Entry 9H6A (X-ray diffraction, 2.86 A resolution); this record covers chains A and B of the 4 polymer chains in the assembly.

# Chain A
Molecule: tRNA(fMet)-specific endonuclease VapC
Source organism: Escherichia coli KLY
Notes: EC 3.1.-.-
UniProt: Q84A22 (Q84A22_ECOLX); residue numbers follow UniProt; this construct covers 1-132
Sequence (132 residues; row label = number of the first residue in the row):
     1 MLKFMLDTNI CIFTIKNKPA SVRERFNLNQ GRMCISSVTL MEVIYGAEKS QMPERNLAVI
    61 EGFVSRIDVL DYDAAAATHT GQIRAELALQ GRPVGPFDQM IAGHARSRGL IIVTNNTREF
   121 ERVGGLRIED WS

# Chain B
Molecule: Antitoxin
Source organism: Escherichia coli KLY
UniProt: Q7B3V0 (Q7B3V0_ECOLX); numbering as in UniProt (aligned over 2-75)
Sequence (96 residues; numbered -20 to 75 plus 1 insertion-coded residue; 1 number in that range is skipped by the numbering (no residue carries it; nothing is unmodelled there); the number before each row is that of its first residue; numbers below 1 keep their minus sign (Met-20 is residue -20)):
   -20 MGSSHHHHHH SSGENLYFQG H
    1G M
     2 ETTVFLSNRS QAVRLPKAVA LPENVKRVEV IAVGRTRIIT PAGETWDEWF DGNSVSADFM
    62 DNREQPGMQE RESF
Unresolved in the structure: -20 to 0, 69-75
Differences from the reference sequence: initiating methionine (-20); expression tag (-19 to 0)

# Chain A / chain B interface
Residue-residue contacts (73; chain A residue first):
  Thr8(A) - Arg64(B)  hydrogen bond
  Asn9(A) - Arg64(B)
  Ile12(A) - Asp62(B)
  Ile12(A) - Asn63(B)
  Thr14(A) - Trp50(B)
  Thr14(A) - Phe51(B)
  Ile15(A) - Trp50(B)  hydrophobic
  Ile15(A) - Val56(B)
  Lys16(A) - Val56(B)
  Lys16(A) - Ser57(B)
  Lys16(A) - Ala58(B)  hydrogen bond (side chain-backbone)
  Lys16(A) - Phe60(B)  hydrogen bond (side chain-backbone)
  Asn17(A) - Asp62(B)
  Lys18(A) - Trp50(B)  hydrogen bond (side chain-backbone)
  Lys18(A) - Phe51(B)
  Lys18(A) - Gly53(B)  hydrogen bond (side chain-backbone)
  Lys18(A) - Asn54(B)  hydrogen bond (side chain-backbone)
  Pro19(A) - Phe51(B)
  Arg23(A) - Asp48(B)  salt bridge
  Arg23(A) - Phe51(B)
  Phe26(A) - Trp47(B)
  Asn27(A) - Gly44(B)
  Asn27(A) - Glu45(B)
  Asn27(A) - Thr46(B)  hydrogen bond (side chain-backbone)
  Asn27(A) - Trp47(B)  hydrogen bond (side chain-backbone)
  Asn27(A) - Asp48(B)  hydrogen bond
  Gln30(A) - Glu30(B)
  Gln30(A) - Thr46(B)
  Gln30(A) - Trp47(B)
  Met33(A) - Trp47(B)
  Glu42(A) - Arg64(B)  salt bridge
  Tyr45(A) - Glu65(B)  hydrogen bond
  Gly46(A) - Phe60(B)
  Ala47(A) - Phe60(B)
  Lys49(A) - Met61(B)
  Lys49(A) - Glu65(B)  salt bridge
  Ser50(A) - Asp59(B)
  Gln51(A) - Asp59(B)  hydrogen bond (backbone-side chain)
  Met52(A) - Ser57(B)
  Met52(A) - Asp59(B)
  Arg55(A) - Ser55(B)  hydrogen bond (side chain-backbone)
  Arg55(A) - Val56(B)
  Arg55(A) - Ser57(B)
  Asn56(A) - Val56(B)
  Asn56(A) - Ser57(B)  hydrogen bond
  Asn56(A) - Asp59(B)
  Val59(A) - Trp50(B)  hydrogen bond (backbone-side chain)
  Val59(A) - Asn54(B)
  Val59(A) - Ser55(B)
  Gly62(A) - Val34(B)
  Gly62(A) - Trp50(B)
  Phe63(A) - Trp47(B)  hydrophobic
  Phe63(A) - Trp50(B)
  Ser65(A) - Ile32(B)
  Ser65(A) - Ala33(B)  hydrogen bond (side chain-backbone)
  Ser65(A) - Val34(B)
  Arg66(A) - Ile32(B)
  Arg66(A) - Ile39(B)
  Arg66(A) - Thr46(B)  hydrogen bond (side chain-backbone)
  Arg66(A) - Trp47(B)
  Arg66(A) - Glu49(B)  salt bridge
  Arg66(A) - Trp50(B)
  Ile67(A) - Trp47(B)  hydrophobic
  Gly95(A) - Gln66(B)
  Pro96(A) - Gln66(B)
  Pro96(A) - Pro67(B)
  Phe97(A) - Arg64(B)
  Phe97(A) - Gln66(B)  hydrogen bond (backbone-side chain)
  Phe97(A) - Pro67(B)
  Asp98(A) - Arg64(B)  salt bridge
  Asp98(A) - Gln66(B)  hydrogen bond
  Ile101(A) - Arg64(B)
  Glu119(A) - Gln66(B)
Also at the interface, not in a pair above, chain A (40 interface residues in all): Val22, Val43, Ile60, Glu61

# In short
40 residues of chain A face 28 of chain B across their interface; the contacts include 18 hydrogen bonds and 5
salt bridges. Polar contacts include Arg23(A)-Asp48(B), Glu42(A)-Arg64(B) and Lys49(A)-Glu65(B).
Here chain A is tRNA(fMet)-specific endonuclease VapC and chain B is Antitoxin, both from Escherichia coli
KLY. Entry 9H6A (Crystal structure of the E. coli F-plasmid VapBC toxin-antitoxin complex) was determined by
X-ray diffraction together with 9H6B, 9H6C and 9H6D from the same study.
